Entry 9RP9 (X-ray diffraction, 2.10 A resolution); this record covers chains B and C of the 3 polymer chains in the assembly.

# Chain B
Name: Elongin-B
From: Mus musculus
UniProtKB: P62869 (ELOB_MOUSE); residues 1-104 here = UniProt positions 1-104
Sequence (104 residues; row label = number of the first residue in the row):
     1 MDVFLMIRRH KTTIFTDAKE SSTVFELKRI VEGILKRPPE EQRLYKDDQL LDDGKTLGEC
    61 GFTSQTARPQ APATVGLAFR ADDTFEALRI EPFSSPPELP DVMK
UniProt features mapped onto this chain:
  - modified residue: Met1 (N-acetylmethionine), Thr84 (Phosphothreonine)

# Chain C
Name: Elongin-C
From: Mus musculus
UniProtKB: P83940 (ELOC_MOUSE); numbering as in UniProt (aligned over 17-112)
Sequence (97 residues; numbered 16 to 112; the number before each row is that of its first residue):
    16 MMYVKLISSD GHEFIVKREH ALTSGTIKAM LSGPGQFAEN ETNEVNFREI PSHVLSKVCM
    76 YFTYKVRYTN SSTEIPEFPI APEIALELLM AANFLDC
Unresolved in the structure: 49-56
Differences from the reference sequence: initiating methionine (16)

# Chain B / chain C interface
Pairs across the interface (57):
  Phe4(B) - Thr78(C)
  Phe4(B) - Arg82(C)
  Met6(B) - Met75(C)  hydrophobic
  Arg8(B) - His27(C)
  Lys11(B) - Asp25(C)  hydrogen bond (side chain-backbone)
  Lys11(B) - Gly26(C)
  Lys11(B) - His27(C)
  Lys11(B) - Glu28(C)  hydrogen bond (backbone-backbone)
  Thr12(B) - Glu28(C)  hydrogen bond
  Thr12(B) - Ile30(C)
  Thr13(B) - Glu28(C)  hydrogen bond (backbone-backbone)
  Thr13(B) - Phe29(C)
  Thr13(B) - Ile30(C)  hydrogen bond (backbone-backbone)
  Ile14(B) - Ile30(C)
  Phe15(B) - Tyr18(C)
  Phe15(B) - Phe29(C)  hydrophobic
  Phe15(B) - Ile30(C)  hydrogen bond (backbone-backbone)
  Phe15(B) - Val31(C)  hydrophobic
  Phe15(B) - Ser71(C)
  Phe15(B) - Cys74(C)  hydrophobic
  Phe15(B) - Met75(C)  hydrophobic
  Thr16(B) - Tyr18(C)  hydrogen bond
  Asp17(B) - Lys32(C)  salt bridge
  Ile30(B) - Met16(C)  hydrophobic
  Ile34(B) - Tyr18(C)  hydrophobic
  Ile34(B) - Ile30(C)  hydrophobic
  Leu35(B) - Ile30(C)  hydrophobic
  Pro69(B) - Met75(C)
  Pro69(B) - Thr78(C)
  Pro69(B) - Tyr79(C)  hydrophobic
  Pro69(B) - Arg82(C)
  Pro69(B) - Tyr83(C)  hydrophobic
  Gln70(B) - Met75(C)
  Gln70(B) - Tyr79(C)
  Gln70(B) - Tyr83(C)
  Gln70(B) - Pro91(C)
  Gln70(B) - Phe93(C)
  Gln70(B) - Pro94(C)
  Pro72(B) - Met75(C)
  Glu91(B) - His27(C)
  Pro92(B) - His27(C)  hydrogen bond (backbone-side chain)
  Phe93(B) - His27(C)
  Phe93(B) - Phe29(C)  hydrophobic
  Phe93(B) - Ser67(C)
  Phe93(B) - His68(C)
  Phe93(B) - Ser71(C)
  Ser94(B) - Asp25(C)
  Ser94(B) - Pro66(C)
  Ser94(B) - Ser67(C)  hydrogen bond (backbone-side chain)
  Ser94(B) - His68(C)  hydrogen bond
  Ser95(B) - His68(C)
  Pro96(B) - His68(C)
  Pro96(B) - Glu98(C)
  Pro97(B) - Glu102(C)
  Leu99(B) - Pro97(C)
  Leu99(B) - Glu98(C)
  Pro100(B) - Leu101(C)  hydrophobic
Also at the interface, not in a pair above, chain B (28 interface residues in all): Asp2, His10, Met103
Also at the interface, not in a pair above, chain C (31 interface residues in all): His35, Glu92, Ile99, Ala100

# Overview
The interface between chain B and chain C involves 28 residues on one side and 31 on the other, with 10
hydrogen bonds and 1 salt bridge. Polar pairs include Asp17(B)-Lys32(C), Lys11(B)-Asp25(C) and
Thr12(B)-Glu28(C).
Chain B is Elongin-B and chain C is Elongin-C, both from Mus musculus; the structure, Crystal structure of
mouse pVHL-ElonginB-ElonginC complex, was determined by X-ray diffraction.
